4IPN - chains B and E; structure by X-ray diffraction, 2.41 A resolution.

== Chain B (and E) ==
Protein: 6-phospho-beta-glucosidase
Organism: Streptococcus pneumoniae
Notes: EC 3.2.1.86; chain E of this document is another copy of the same molecule, construct and numbering; everything in this record applies to it too
Reference sequence: Q97S37 (Q97S37_STRPN); residue numbers follow UniProt; this construct covers 1-471
Amino-acid sequence (487 residues; numbered -15 to 471; the number before each row is that of its first residue; numbers below 1 keep their minus sign (His-15 is residue -15)):
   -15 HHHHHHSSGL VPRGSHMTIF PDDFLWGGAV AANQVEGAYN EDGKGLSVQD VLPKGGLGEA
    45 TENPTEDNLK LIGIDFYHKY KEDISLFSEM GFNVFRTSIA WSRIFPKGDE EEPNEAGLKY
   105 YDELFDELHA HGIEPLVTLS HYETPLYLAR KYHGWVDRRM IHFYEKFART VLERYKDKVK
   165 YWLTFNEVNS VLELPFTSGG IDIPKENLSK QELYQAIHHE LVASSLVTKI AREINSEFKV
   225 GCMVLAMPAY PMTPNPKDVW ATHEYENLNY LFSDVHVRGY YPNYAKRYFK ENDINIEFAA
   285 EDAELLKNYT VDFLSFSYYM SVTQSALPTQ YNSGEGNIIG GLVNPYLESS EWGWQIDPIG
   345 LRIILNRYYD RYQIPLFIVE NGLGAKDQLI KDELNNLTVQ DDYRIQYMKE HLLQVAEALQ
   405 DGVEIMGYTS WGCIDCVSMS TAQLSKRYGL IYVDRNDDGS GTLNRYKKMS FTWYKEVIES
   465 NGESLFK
Unresolved in the structure: -15 to 1, 313-324, 471 (chain E: -15 to 1, 319-324, 471)
Construct notes: expression tag (-15 to 0)
Reported in the primary citation:
  - binding site for 6-O-phosphono-alpha-L-idopyranose: Glu364, Trp415, Ser424, Lys430, Tyr432
  - catalytic residues: Glu171, Glu364
  - binding site for 4-thio-beta-D-glucopyranose: Tyr126, Tyr303, Trp338
  - contacts within the chain: Tyr303-Glu364 (hydrogen bond)
  - specificity-determining residues: Tyr126, Tyr303, Trp338, Met423, Ser424, Lys430, Tyr432
  - mutagenesis - E171A, E171Q, E364A, E364Q, S424A, K430A, Y432F: abolished catalytic activity on cellobiose-6'P
  - mutagenesis - Y126A, Y303A, Y303F, W338A: abolished catalytic activity
  - mutagenesis - Y126F, M423A, M423W: decreased catalytic activity
  - mutagenesis - Y126A (6-7-fold), Y303A (6-7-fold), Y303F (6-7-fold), W338A (6-7-fold): decreased binding to cellobiose-6'P
  - mutagenesis - M423W: increased catalytic activity on oNPbetaGal6P

== Chain B / chain E interface ==
Contacting residue pairs - 75 pairs, chain B then chain E:
  Tyr234(B) - Pro238(E)
  Tyr234(B) - Pro240(E)
  Tyr234(B) - Val243(E)  hydrophobic
  Pro235(B) - Pro235(E)  hydrophobic
  Pro235(B) - Pro238(E)
  Met236(B) - Pro238(E)
  Thr237(B) - Tyr330(E)
  Pro238(B) - Tyr234(E)
  Pro238(B) - Pro235(E)
  Pro238(B) - Met236(E)
  Pro238(B) - Asn328(E)  hydrogen bond (backbone-side chain)
  Pro238(B) - Tyr330(E)  hydrophobic
  Asn239(B) - Tyr330(E)
  Pro240(B) - Tyr234(E)
  Pro240(B) - Leu331(E)  hydrophobic
  Pro240(B) - Asp341(E)
  Pro240(B) - Ile343(E)
  Pro240(B) - Ile347(E)
  Val243(B) - Tyr234(E)  hydrophobic
  Val243(B) - Ile347(E)  hydrophobic
  Val243(B) - Arg351(E)
  Trp244(B) - Arg346(E)
  Trp244(B) - Ile347(E)  hydrophobic
  Trp244(B) - Asn350(E)
  Trp244(B) - Asp405(E)
  His247(B) - Asn350(E)
  His247(B) - Asp354(E)  salt bridge
  Arg262(B) - Asp354(E)  hydrogen bond (side chain-backbone)
  Arg262(B) - Arg355(E)
  Arg262(B) - Gln357(E)
  Tyr264(B) - Gln357(E)  hydrogen bond
  Asn267(B) - Tyr353(E)
  Asn267(B) - Gln357(E)
  Asn267(B) - Asp405(E)  hydrogen bond (side chain-backbone)
  Asn267(B) - Gly406(E)
  Asn267(B) - Val407(E)
  Tyr268(B) - Asp405(E)  hydrogen bond (backbone-backbone)
  Arg271(B) - Arg346(E)
  Arg271(B) - Glu401(E)  salt bridge
  Arg271(B) - Gln404(E)
  Arg271(B) - Asp405(E)  salt bridge
  Thr307(B) - Pro238(E)
  Asn328(B) - Pro238(E)  hydrogen bond (side chain-backbone)
  Tyr330(B) - Thr237(E)
  Tyr330(B) - Pro238(E)  hydrophobic
  Tyr330(B) - Asn239(E)
  Leu331(B) - Pro240(E)  hydrophobic
  Asp341(B) - Pro240(E)
  Ile343(B) - Pro240(E)
  Ile343(B) - Lys241(E)
  Arg346(B) - Trp244(E)
  Arg346(B) - Arg271(E)
  Ile347(B) - Pro240(E)
  Ile347(B) - Val243(E)  hydrophobic
  Ile347(B) - Trp244(E)  hydrophobic
  Asn350(B) - Trp244(E)
  Asn350(B) - His247(E)
  Arg351(B) - Val243(E)
  Tyr353(B) - Asn267(E)
  Asp354(B) - His247(E)  salt bridge
  Asp354(B) - Arg262(E)  hydrogen bond (backbone-side chain)
  Asp354(B) - Arg355(E)
  Arg355(B) - Arg262(E)
  Arg355(B) - Asp354(E)  salt bridge
  Gln357(B) - Arg262(E)
  Gln357(B) - Tyr264(E)  hydrogen bond
  Gln357(B) - Asn267(E)
  Glu401(B) - Arg271(E)  salt bridge
  Gln404(B) - Arg271(E)
  Asp405(B) - Trp244(E)
  Asp405(B) - Asn267(E)  hydrogen bond (backbone-side chain)
  Asp405(B) - Tyr268(E)  hydrogen bond (backbone-backbone)
  Asp405(B) - Arg271(E)  salt bridge
  Gly406(B) - Asn267(E)
  Val407(B) - Asn267(E)
Also at the interface, not in a pair above, chain B (38 interface residues in all): Lys241, Glu248, Asn251, Pro329
Also at the interface, not in a pair above, chain E (37 interface residues in all): Glu248, Thr307, Pro329

== Overview ==
The interface between chain B and chain E involves 38 residues on one side and 37 on the other, with 10
hydrogen bonds and 7 salt bridges. Polar pairs include His247(B)-Asp354(E), Arg271(B)-Glu401(E) and
Arg271(B)-Asp405(E). The paper reports catalytic residues Glu171(B) and Glu364(B); E171A, E171Q and E364A of
chain B, among others, abolish catalytic activity on cellobiose-6'P; 14 substitutions were tested in all.
Both chains are 6-phospho-beta-glucosidase (Streptococcus pneumoniae). Entry 4IPN (The complex structure of
6-phospho-beta-glucosidase BglA-2 with thiocellobiose-6P from Streptococcus pneumoniae) was determined by
X-ray diffraction, deposited together with 4IPL.
